PDB entry 9JIL | electron microscopy, 2.44 A resolution | chains B and H of the 6 polymer chains in the assembly

== Chain B ==
Name: Pro-secreted protein ORF2
Organism: Rocahepevirus ratti
Notes: fragment: E2s domain
UniProt: A0A3G1TVH2 (A0A3G1TVH2_HEV); residue numbers follow UniProt; this construct covers 446-597
Chain sequence (152 residues; numbered 446 to 597; the number before each row is that of its first residue):
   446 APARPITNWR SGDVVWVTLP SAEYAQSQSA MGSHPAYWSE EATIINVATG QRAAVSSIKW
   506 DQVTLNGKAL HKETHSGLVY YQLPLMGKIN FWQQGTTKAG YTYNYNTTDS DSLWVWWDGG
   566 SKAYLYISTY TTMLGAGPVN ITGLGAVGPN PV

== Chain H ==
Name: C131 Fab heavy chain
Organism: Homo sapiens
Notes: antibody fragment or engineered binder
Chain sequence (125 residues; row label = number of the first residue in the row):
     1 QVQLVQSGAE VKKPGSSVKV SCKTSGGTFS TYGISWVRQA PGQGLEWLGG IIPIFATPNY
    61 AQNFQGRLTI TADESTSTAY MELTSLRSDD TAVYYCAREA QPNPWFRENN RFDPWGQGTL
   121 VTVSS
Disulfides: C22-C96

== Chain B / chain H interface ==
Pairs across the interface - 17 pairs, chain B then chain H:
  W461(B) - F55(H)  hydrophobic
  T463(B) - E74(H)
  P465(B) - E74(H)
  S466(B) - S75(H)
  I490(B) - T31(H)
  V492(B) - W105(H)  hydrophobic
  G495(B) - N103(H)
  R497(B) - S30(H)  hydrogen bond
  R497(B) - T31(H)
  R497(B) - Y32(H)  hydrogen bond
  R497(B) - P102(H)
  Q539(B) - P53(H)  hydrogen bond (side chain-backbone)
  Q539(B) - A56(H)
  Q539(B) - E74(H)  hydrogen bond
  G540(B) - A56(H)
  N585(B) - E74(H)
  T587(B) - I54(H)
Other interface residues (no listed pair), chain B (13 interface residues in all): E486

== Overview ==
13 residues of chain B face 12 of chain H across their interface; the contacts include 4 hydrogen bonds. Polar
pairs include R497(B)-S30(H), R497(B)-Y32(H) and Q539(B)-P53(H).
Chain B is Pro-secreted protein ORF2 (Rocahepevirus ratti) and chain H is C131 Fab heavy chain (Homo sapiens);
the structure, Rat hepatitis E virus capsid protein E2s domain in complex with Fab C131, was determined by
electron microscopy together with 9JIE, 9JIF, 9JIG, 9JII, 9JIJ, 9JIK and 3 further entries from the same
study.
